PDB entry 3O6Z | X-ray diffraction, 2.05 A resolution | chains A and B

[Chain A (and B)]
Protein: GDP-mannose pyrophosphatase nudK
From: Escherichia coli
Notes: EC 3.6.1.-; chain B of this document is another copy of the same molecule, construct and numbering; everything in this record applies to it too
Reference sequence: P37128 (NUDK_ECOLI); numbering as in UniProt (aligned over 1-191)
Amino-acid sequence (191 residues; numbered 1 to 191; the number before each row is that of its first residue):
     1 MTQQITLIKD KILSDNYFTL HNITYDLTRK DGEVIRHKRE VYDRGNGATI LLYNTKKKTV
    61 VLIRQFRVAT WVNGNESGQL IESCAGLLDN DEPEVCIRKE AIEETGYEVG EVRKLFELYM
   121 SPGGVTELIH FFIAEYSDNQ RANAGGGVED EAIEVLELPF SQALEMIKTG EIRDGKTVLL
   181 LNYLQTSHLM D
Unresolved in the structure: 1, 106, 142-149 (chain B: 1-2, 33)
Differences from the reference sequence: engineered mutation Ala152 (Asp in P37128)
Swiss-Prot annotation at these positions:
  - motif: Gln79 to Gly106 (Nudix box)
  - binding site (GDP-alpha-D-mannose): Tyr17, Lys38 to Glu40, Arg67, Ala85 to Leu87, Glu104, Glu127, Asp150, Glu151, Lys176
  - binding site (Mg(2+)): Ala85, Glu100, Glu104, Glu151
  - mutagenesis: Arg44 (R44S: Decreases catalytic activity rate by a factor of 53 and substrate affinity by at least 2-fold), Glu100 (E100A: Abolishes Mg 2 binding. Abolishes catalytic activity), Glu149 (E149A: Does not affect catalytic activity rate and substrate affinity), Asp150 (D150A: Does not affect catalytic activity rate), Glu151 (E151A: Decreases catalytic activity rate by a factor of 4, but does not affect substrate affinity), Lys176 (K176A: Decreases catalytic activity rate by a factor of 820 and substrate affinity by at least 2-fold)
Metal / ion sites: Mg2+: Ala85, Glu104
From the paper describing this entry:
  - Mg2+ coordination: Ala85, Glu100, Glu104, Glu151
  - mutagenesis - E100A: abolished catalytic activity on GDP-mannose
  - mutagenesis - R44S, E151A (3 fold), K176A: decreased catalytic activity
  - mutagenesis - E149A, D150A: unchanged catalytic activity
  - catalytic residues: Arg44, Glu100, Lys176

[Chain A / chain B interface]
Contacting residue pairs (112):
  Thr2(A) - Gln79(B)
  Thr2(A) - Ala152(B)
  Ile5(A) - Phe66(B)  hydrophobic
  Leu7(A) - Trp71(B)  hydrophobic
  Leu13(A) - Ser14(B)
  Leu13(A) - Asn16(B)
  Ser14(A) - Leu13(B)
  Ser14(A) - Leu20(B)
  Asn16(A) - Leu13(B)
  Asn16(A) - Asn22(B)
  Asn16(A) - Glu40(B)
  Tyr17(A) - Glu40(B)  hydrogen bond (backbone-side chain)
  Phe18(A) - Glu40(B)
  Leu20(A) - Ser14(B)
  Leu20(A) - Leu20(B)  hydrophobic
  Leu20(A) - Tyr42(B)
  Ile23(A) - Val68(B)  hydrophobic
  Ile23(A) - Val72(B)  hydrophobic
  Tyr25(A) - Phe66(B)  hydrophobic
  Tyr25(A) - Val68(B)  hydrophobic
  Leu27(A) - Phe66(B)  hydrophobic
  Leu27(A) - Ala152(B)  hydrophobic
  Arg29(A) - Glu149(B)  hydrogen bond (side chain-backbone)
  Arg29(A) - Asp150(B)
  Arg29(A) - Glu151(B)  hydrogen bond (side chain-backbone)
  Ile35(A) - Asp150(B)
  His37(A) - Asp150(B)  salt bridge
  Arg39(A) - Val68(B)
  Arg39(A) - Asp150(B)  salt bridge
  Glu40(A) - Asn16(B)
  Glu40(A) - Phe18(B)
  Glu40(A) - Tyr42(B)  hydrogen bond
  Glu40(A) - Arg44(B)  hydrogen bond (backbone-side chain)
  Val41(A) - Val68(B)  hydrophobic
  Val41(A) - Ala69(B)  hydrophobic
  Tyr42(A) - Leu20(B)
  Tyr42(A) - Glu40(B)  hydrogen bond
  Tyr42(A) - Tyr42(B)  hydrophobic
  Arg44(A) - Gly123(B)
  Arg44(A) - Gly124(B)
  Asn46(A) - Asn73(B)  hydrogen bond
  Phe66(A) - Ile5(B)  hydrophobic
  Phe66(A) - Tyr25(B)  hydrophobic
  Phe66(A) - Leu27(B)  hydrophobic
  Arg67(A) - Pro122(B)
  Arg67(A) - Gly123(B)
  Val68(A) - Tyr25(B)  hydrophobic
  Val68(A) - Arg39(B)
  Val68(A) - Val41(B)  hydrophobic
  Ala69(A) - Val41(B)  hydrophobic
  Ala69(A) - Pro122(B)
  Ala69(A) - Val125(B)
  Ala69(A) - Thr126(B)
  Thr70(A) - Tyr119(B)
  Thr70(A) - Pro122(B)
  Trp71(A) - Ile5(B)  hydrophobic
  Val72(A) - Thr126(B)
  Asn73(A) - Asn46(B)  hydrogen bond
  Asn73(A) - Tyr119(B)  hydrogen bond (backbone-side chain)
  Asn73(A) - Thr126(B)  hydrogen bond (side chain-backbone)
  Gly74(A) - Tyr119(B)
  Asn75(A) - Tyr119(B)  hydrogen bond (backbone-side chain)
  Leu80(A) - Tyr119(B)  hydrophobic
  Leu80(A) - Pro122(B)  hydrophobic
  Glu82(A) - Pro122(B)
  Glu117(A) - Arg173(B)
  Leu118(A) - Arg173(B)
  Leu118(A) - Val178(B)  hydrophobic
  Tyr119(A) - Thr70(B)
  Tyr119(A) - Asn73(B)  hydrogen bond (side chain-backbone)
  Tyr119(A) - Gly74(B)
  Tyr119(A) - Asn75(B)  hydrogen bond (side chain-backbone)
  Tyr119(A) - Leu80(B)  hydrophobic
  Tyr119(A) - Arg173(B)  hydrogen bond (backbone-backbone)
  Tyr119(A) - Asp174(B)
  Tyr119(A) - Gly175(B)  hydrogen bond (backbone-backbone)
  Met120(A) - Met120(B)
  Met120(A) - Gly175(B)
  Ser121(A) - Glu127(B)  hydrogen bond
  Pro122(A) - Arg67(B)
  Pro122(A) - Ala69(B)
  Pro122(A) - Thr70(B)
  Pro122(A) - Leu80(B)  hydrophobic
  Pro122(A) - Glu82(B)
  Pro122(A) - Asp174(B)
  Gly123(A) - Arg44(B)  hydrogen bond (backbone-side chain)
  Gly123(A) - Arg67(B)
  Gly124(A) - Tyr42(B)
  Gly124(A) - Arg44(B)
  Val125(A) - Ala69(B)
  Val125(A) - Val125(B)  hydrophobic
  Thr126(A) - Ala69(B)
  Thr126(A) - Val72(B)
  Thr126(A) - Asn73(B)  hydrogen bond (backbone-side chain)
  Glu127(A) - Ser121(B)  hydrogen bond
  Leu128(A) - Asn73(B)
  Asp150(A) - Arg29(B)
  Ile167(A) - Phe116(B)  hydrophobic
  Arg173(A) - Glu117(B)
  Arg173(A) - Leu118(B)
  Arg173(A) - Tyr119(B)  hydrogen bond (backbone-backbone)
  Asp174(A) - Tyr119(B)
  Asp174(A) - Pro122(B)
  Gly175(A) - Leu118(B)
  Gly175(A) - Tyr119(B)  hydrogen bond (backbone-backbone)
  Gly175(A) - Met120(B)
  Gly175(A) - Leu179(B)
  Val178(A) - Leu118(B)  hydrophobic
  Val178(A) - Leu179(B)  hydrophobic
  Leu179(A) - Val178(B)  hydrophobic
  Leu179(A) - Leu179(B)
  Thr186(A) - Thr186(B)
Also at the interface, not in a pair above, chain A (60 interface residues in all): Gln3, Ser77, Phe116, Ile172, Lys176, Asn182, Gln185
Also at the interface, not in a pair above, chain B (59 interface residues in all): Leu7, Tyr17, Ile23, Leu128, Ile167, Ile172, Lys176, Gln185

[Summary]
60 residues of chain A face 59 of chain B across their interface; the contacts include 21 hydrogen bonds and 2
salt bridges. Among the polar pairs are His37(A)-Asp150(B), Arg39(A)-Asp150(B) and Tyr17(A)-Glu40(B). From the
paper: catalytic residues Arg44(A), Glu100(A) and Lys176(A); R44S, E151A and K176A of chain A reduce catalytic
activity; 6 substitutions were tested in all.
Chain A and chain B are both GDP-mannose pyrophosphatase nudK (Escherichia coli); the structure, Structure of
the D152A E.coli GDP-mannose hydrolase (yffh) in complex with Mg++, was determined by X-ray diffraction,
deposited together with 3O52, 3O61 and 3O69.
